7CXC - chain A; structure by X-ray diffraction, 1.40 A resolution.

== Chain A ==
Protein: Galectin-3
From: Mus musculus
Notes: fragment: Carbohydrate Recognition Domain
UniProt: P16110 (LEG3_MOUSE); residue numbers follow UniProt; this construct covers 122-264
Sequence (165 residues; numbered 100 to 264; the number before each row is that of its first residue):
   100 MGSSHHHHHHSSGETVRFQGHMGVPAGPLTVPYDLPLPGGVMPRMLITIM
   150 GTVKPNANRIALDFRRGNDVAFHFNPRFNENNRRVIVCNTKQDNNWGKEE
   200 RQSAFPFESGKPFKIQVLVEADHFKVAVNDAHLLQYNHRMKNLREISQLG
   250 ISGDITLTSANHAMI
Unresolved in the structure: 100-127
Sequence notes: expression tag (100-121); engineered mutation A160 (Val in P16110)
UniProt features mapped onto this chain:
  - motif: K240 to T255 (Nuclear export signal)
  - binding site (a beta-D-galactoside): W195 to Q201
  - modified residue: S202 (Phosphoserine)
Residues lining bound ligands: TD2 (3-deoxy-3-[4-(3-fluorophenyl)-1H-1,2,3-triazol-1-yl]-beta-D-galactopyranosyl 3-deoxy-3-[4-(3-fluorophenyl)-1H-1,2,3-triazol-1-yl]-1-thio-beta-D-galactopyranoside): R158, I159, A160, H172, N174, R176, E179, N180, V186, N188, W195, E198, R200, S251, G252

== Overview ==
Ligands of chain A: compound TD2. Curated annotation (UniProt) lists 7 beta-D-galactoside-binding residues.
Chain A is Galectin-3 (Mus musculus); the structure, Structure of mouse Galectin-3 CRD point mutant (V160A) in
complex with TD-139 belonging to P121 space ..., was determined by X-ray diffraction together with 7CXA, 7CXB
and 7CXD from the same study.
